PDB entry 1PZA | X-ray diffraction, 1.80 A resolution | chain A

[Chain A]
Molecule: Pseudoazurin
Source organism: Alcaligenes faecalis
UniProt: P04377 (AZUP_ALCFA); residues 1-123 here correspond to UniProt positions 24-146 (UniProt number = residue number + 23)
Sequence (123 residues; numbered 1 to 123; the number before each row is that of its first residue):
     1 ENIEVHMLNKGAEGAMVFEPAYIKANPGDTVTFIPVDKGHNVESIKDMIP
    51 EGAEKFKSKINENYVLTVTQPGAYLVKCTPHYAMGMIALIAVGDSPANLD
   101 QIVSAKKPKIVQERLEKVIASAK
Not modelled in the structure: 121-123
Bound ions: Cu ion: His40, Cys78, His81
Swiss-Prot annotation at these positions:
  - binding site (Cu cation): His40, Cys78, His81, Met86

[Overview]
His40, Cys78 and His81 coordinate a Cu ion ion. From UniProt: 4 Cu cation-binding residues.
Chain A is Pseudoazurin (Alcaligenes faecalis); the structure, The crystal structures of reduced pseudoazurin
from alcaligenes faecalis S-6 at two ph values, was determined by X-ray diffraction together with 1PZB from
the same study.
